PDB entry 8RLF | X-ray diffraction, 0.96 A resolution | chain A

[Chain A]
Name: Lysozyme C
Source organism: Gallus gallus
Notes: EC 3.2.1.17
UniProt: P00698 (LYSC_CHICK); residues 1-129 here correspond to UniProt positions 19-147 (UniProt number = residue number + 18)
Chain sequence (129 residues; row label = number of the first residue in the row):
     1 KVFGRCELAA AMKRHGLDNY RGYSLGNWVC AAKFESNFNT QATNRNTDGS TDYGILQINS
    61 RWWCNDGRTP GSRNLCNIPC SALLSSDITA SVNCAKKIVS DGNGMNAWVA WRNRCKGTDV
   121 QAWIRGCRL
Curated features (UniProtKB/Swiss-Prot):
  - active site: E35, D52
  - binding site (substrate): D101
Disulfides: C6-C127, C30-C115, C64-C80, C76-C94

[Summary]
Curated annotation (UniProt) lists active-site residues E35 and D52 and substrate-binding residue D101.
Chain A is Lysozyme C (Gallus gallus); the structure, Hydrogenated hen egg-white lysozyme at room temperature,
was determined by X-ray diffraction together with 8RLG from the same study.
